PDB entry 5T0R | X-ray diffraction, 1.95 A resolution | chain A

== Chain A ==
Protein: Synaptotagmin-1
From: Mus musculus
Notes: fragment: C2A domain residues 140-265
UniProt: P46096 (SYT1_MOUSE); residues 140-265 here = UniProt positions 140-265
Amino-acid sequence (126 residues; numbered 140 to 265; the number before each row is that of its first residue):
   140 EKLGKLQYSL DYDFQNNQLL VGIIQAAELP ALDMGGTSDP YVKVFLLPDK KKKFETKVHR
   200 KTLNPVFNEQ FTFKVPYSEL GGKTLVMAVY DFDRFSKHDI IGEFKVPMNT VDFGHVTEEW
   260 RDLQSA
Disordered / not traced: 140
UniProt features mapped onto this chain:
  - binding site (Ca(2+)): Leu-171, Asp-172, Asp-178, Asp-230, Phe-231, Asp-232, Ser-235, Lys-236, Asp-238
  - modified residue: Tyr-229 (Phosphotyrosine), Ser-264 (Phosphoserine)
  - mutagenesis: Arg-233 (R233Q: Reduces affinity for calcium and results in decreased calcium-dependent neurotransmitter release), Lys-236 (K236Q: No effect on calcium-dependent neurotransmitter release)
Ion coordination: Cd2+: Asp-172, Asp-178, Asp-230, Phe-231
From the paper describing this entry:
  - Cd2+ coordination: Asp-172, Asp-178, Asp-230, Phe-231
  - conformationally variable residues (side-chain flip): Asp-172, Asp-232

== In short ==
The Cd2+ site is built by Asp-172, Asp-178, Asp-230 and Phe-231. From UniProt: 9 Ca2+-binding residues and 2
mutagenesis sites. From the paper: Cd2+ coordination by Asp-172, Asp-178 and Asp-230 among others;
conformational variability at Asp-172 and Asp-232.
Chain A is Synaptotagmin-1 (Mus musculus); the structure, Synaptotagmin 1 C2A domain, cadmium-bound, was
determined by X-ray diffraction, deposited together with 5T0S.
